8GA1 - chains A and B; structure by electron microscopy, 2.60 A resolution.

== Chain A (and B) ==
Name: H(+)/Cl(-) exchange transporter ClcA
From: Escherichia coli
Notes: chain B of this document is another copy of the same molecule, construct and numbering; everything in this record applies to it too
Reference sequence: J7Q633 (J7Q633_ECOLX); residues 1-461 here = UniProt positions 1-461
Amino-acid sequence (461 residues; each row starts with the number of its first residue):
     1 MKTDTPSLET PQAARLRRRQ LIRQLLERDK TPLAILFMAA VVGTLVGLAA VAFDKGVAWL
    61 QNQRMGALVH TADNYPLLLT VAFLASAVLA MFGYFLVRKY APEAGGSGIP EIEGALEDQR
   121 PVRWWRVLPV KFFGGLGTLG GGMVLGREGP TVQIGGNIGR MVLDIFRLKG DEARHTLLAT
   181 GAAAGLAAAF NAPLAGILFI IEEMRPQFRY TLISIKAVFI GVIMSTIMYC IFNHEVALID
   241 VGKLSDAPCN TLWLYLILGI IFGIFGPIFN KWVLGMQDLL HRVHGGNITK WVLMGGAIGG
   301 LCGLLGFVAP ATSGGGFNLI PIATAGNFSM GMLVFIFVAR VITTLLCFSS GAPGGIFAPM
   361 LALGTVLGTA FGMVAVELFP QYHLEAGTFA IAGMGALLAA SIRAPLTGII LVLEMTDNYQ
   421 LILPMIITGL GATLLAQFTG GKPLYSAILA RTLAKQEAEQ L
Disordered / not traced: 1-11
Construct notes: engineered mutation Ala-85 (Cys in J7Q633), Cys-230 (Arg in J7Q633), Cys-249 (Leu in J7Q633)
From the paper describing this entry:
  - mutagenesis - C85A/R230C/L249C, R230C/L249C: decreased catalytic activity
  - self-association interface (contacts with another copy of this molecule): Ile-201 to Ser-214
  - mutagenesis - Q24C, I201W: unchanged catalytic activity

== Interface between chain A and chain B ==
Residue-residue contacts - 128 pairs, chain A then chain B:
  Arg-17(A) with Gln-119(B)
  Arg-18(A) with Leu-453(B); Gln-456(B); Glu-457(B)
  Arg-19(A) with Glu-457(B), salt bridge
  Leu-21(A) with Glu-117(B); Gln-119(B); Phe-208(B), hydrophobic; Leu-453(B), hydrophobic
  Ile-22(A) with Ala-450(B); Leu-453(B), hydrophobic; Ala-454(B); Glu-457(B)
  Gln-24(A) with Phe-208(B)
  Leu-25(A) with Phe-208(B); Ser-446(B); Leu-449(B), hydrophobic; Ala-450(B), hydrophobic
  Leu-26(A) with Lys-442(B), hydrogen bond (backbone-side chain); Ala-450(B), hydrophobic
  Arg-28(A) with Glu-202(B), hydrogen bond (side chain-backbone); Glu-203(B), salt bridge; Gln-207(B); Phe-208(B); Pro-443(B); Ser-446(B)
  Asp-29(A) with Arg-403(B), salt bridge; Gln-437(B)
  Lys-30(A) with Gln-437(B); Lys-442(B)
  Thr-31(A) with Gln-437(B), hydrogen bond (backbone-side chain)
  Leu-33(A) with Phe-438(B), hydrophobic
  Leu-36(A) with Leu-434(B), hydrophobic; Phe-438(B), hydrophobic
  Glu-117(A) with Arg-17(B), hydrogen bond (backbone-side chain); Leu-21(B)
  Asp-118(A) with Arg-17(B)
  Gln-119(A) with Arg-17(B), hydrogen bond; Arg-18(B); Leu-21(B)
  Asn-191(A) with Tyr-419(B)
  Pro-193(A) with Tyr-419(B)
  Leu-194(A) with Ile-409(B), hydrophobic; Ile-410(B), hydrophobic; Leu-413(B), hydrophobic; Ile-422(B), hydrophobic; Ile-426(B), hydrophobic
  Leu-198(A) with Leu-406(B), hydrophobic
  Ile-201(A) with Leu-406(B), hydrophobic
  Glu-202(A) with Arg-28(B)
  Glu-203(A) with Arg-28(B), salt bridge
  Arg-205(A) with Arg-205(B)
  Gln-207(A) with Arg-28(B); Tyr-210(B), hydrogen bond (backbone-side chain)
  Phe-208(A) with Leu-21(B), hydrophobic; Gln-24(B); Leu-25(B); Arg-28(B); Tyr-210(B)
  Arg-209(A) with Arg-17(B); Tyr-210(B)
  Tyr-210(A) with Arg-205(B); Gln-207(B), hydrogen bond (side chain-backbone); Phe-208(B); Arg-209(B); Tyr-210(B)
  Lys-216(A) with Leu-430(B); Thr-433(B), hydrogen bond (side chain-backbone); Gln-437(B), hydrogen bond
  Phe-219(A) with Leu-406(B), hydrophobic; Ile-426(B), hydrophobic; Leu-430(B)
  Ile-220(A) with Leu-430(B), hydrophobic; Leu-434(B), hydrophobic
  Ile-223(A) with Leu-423(B), hydrophobic; Ile-426(B), hydrophobic; Ile-427(B), hydrophobic; Leu-430(B), hydrophobic
  Cys-230(A) with Cys-249(B), disulfide
  Cys-249(A) with Cys-230(B), disulfide
  Arg-403(A) with Asp-29(B), salt bridge; Lys-216(B)
  Pro-405(A) with Phe-219(B), hydrophobic
  Leu-406(A) with Leu-194(B), hydrophobic; Ile-197(B), hydrophobic; Leu-198(B), hydrophobic; Phe-219(B), hydrophobic
  Ile-410(A) with Leu-194(B), hydrophobic; Ile-410(B), hydrophobic
  Leu-413(A) with Leu-194(B), hydrophobic
  Glu-414(A) with Tyr-419(B), hydrogen bond
  Asp-417(A) with Tyr-419(B)
  Tyr-419(A) with Asn-191(B), hydrogen bond (side chain-backbone); Pro-193(B); Glu-414(B), hydrogen bond; Asp-417(B)
  Ile-422(A) with Leu-194(B), hydrophobic
  Leu-423(A) with Thr-226(B)
  Ile-426(A) with Pro-193(B), hydrophobic; Ile-223(B)
  Ile-427(A) with Ile-223(B), hydrophobic
  Leu-430(A) with Lys-216(B); Phe-219(B), hydrophobic; Ile-220(B), hydrophobic; Ile-223(B), hydrophobic
  Thr-433(A) with Lys-216(B), hydrogen bond (backbone-side chain)
  Leu-434(A) with Leu-36(B), hydrophobic; Lys-216(B)
  Gln-437(A) with Asp-29(B); Lys-30(B); Thr-31(B), hydrogen bond (side chain-backbone); Lys-216(B), hydrogen bond
  Phe-438(A) with Leu-33(B), hydrophobic
  Lys-442(A) with Leu-26(B)
  Pro-443(A) with Arg-28(B)
  Ser-446(A) with Leu-25(B); Arg-28(B), hydrogen bond
  Leu-449(A) with Leu-25(B), hydrophobic
  Ala-450(A) with Ile-22(B)
  Leu-453(A) with Arg-18(B); Leu-21(B), hydrophobic; Ile-22(B), hydrophobic
  Ala-454(A) with Ile-22(B)
  Gln-456(A) with Arg-18(B)
  Glu-457(A) with Arg-18(B); Arg-19(B), salt bridge
  Gln-460(A) with Arg-15(B); Arg-18(B), hydrogen bond
Also at the interface, not in a pair above, chain A (70 interface residues in all): Ala-14, Glu-27, Ala-192, Ile-197, Thr-226, Ile-227, Leu-252, Ile-409
Also at the interface, not in a pair above, chain B (68 interface residues in all): Ala-14, Asp-118, Ala-192, Ile-201, Ile-227, Pro-405
Inter-chain disulfides: Cys-230(A)/Cys-249(B), Cys-249(A)/Cys-230(B)
Interface features reported in the paper:
  - pairs named by the authors: Gln-24(A)/Phe-208(B)

== Summary ==
The interface between chain A and chain B involves 70 residues on one side and 68 on the other, with 2
disulfide bonds, 17 hydrogen bonds and 6 salt bridges. Polar contacts include Arg-19(A)/Glu-457(B),
Arg-28(A)/Glu-203(B) and Asp-29(A)/Arg-403(B). The authors report a contact between Gln-24(A) and Phe-208(B).
From the paper: C85A/R230C/L249C and R230C/L249C of chain A reduce catalytic activity; a self-association
interface involving Ile-201(A); 4 substitutions were tested in all.
Chain A and chain B are both H(+)/Cl(-) exchange transporter ClcA (Escherichia coli); the structure, CLC-ec1
R230C/L249C/C85A at pH 4.5 100mM Cl Swap, was determined by electron microscopy, deposited together with 8GA0,
8GA3, 8GA5 and 8GAH.
